Entry 7BWT (X-ray diffraction, 2.30 A resolution); this record covers chains A and B.

[Chain A]
Protein: SPI-1 type III secretion system effector SopD
From: Salmonella typhimurium
UniProt: A0A5K1V7S2 (A0A5K1V7S2_SALTM); residues 2-317 here = UniProt positions 2-317
Amino-acid sequence (336 residues; each row starts with the number of its first residue; numbers below 1 keep their minus sign (Met-18 is residue -18)):
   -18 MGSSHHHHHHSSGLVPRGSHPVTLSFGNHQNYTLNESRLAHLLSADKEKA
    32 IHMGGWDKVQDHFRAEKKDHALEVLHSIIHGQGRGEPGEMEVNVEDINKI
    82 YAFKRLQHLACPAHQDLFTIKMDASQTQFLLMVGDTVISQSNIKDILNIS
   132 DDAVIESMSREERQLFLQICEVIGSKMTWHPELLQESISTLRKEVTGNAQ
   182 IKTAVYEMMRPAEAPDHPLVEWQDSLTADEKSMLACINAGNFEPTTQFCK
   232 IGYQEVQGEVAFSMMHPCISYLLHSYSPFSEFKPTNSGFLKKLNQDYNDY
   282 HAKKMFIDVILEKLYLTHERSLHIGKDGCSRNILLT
Unresolved in the structure: -18 to 29, 62-65
Construct notes: initiating methionine (-18); expression tag (-17 to 1)
Reported in the primary citation:
  - catalytic residues: Arg312
  - mutagenesis - R312A, R312K: abolished catalytic activity with Ras-related protein Rab-8A (chain B)
  - mutagenesis - Q107L/Q238L, S138A/Y278A, E293A: unchanged catalytic activity with Ras-related protein Rab-8A (chain B)
  - mutagenesis - E293A: abolished binding to Ras-related protein Rab-8A (chain B)

[Chain B]
Protein: Ras-related protein Rab-8A
From: Homo sapiens
UniProt: P61006 (RAB8A_HUMAN); numbering as in UniProt (aligned over 2-183)
Amino-acid sequence (182 residues; numbered 2 to 183; the number before each row is that of its first residue):
     2 AKTYDYLFKLLLIGDSGVGKTCVLFRFSEDAFNSTFISTIGIDFKIRTIE
    52 LDGKRIKLQIWDTAGQERFRTITTAYYRGAMGIMLVYDITNEKSFDNIRN
   102 WIRNIEEHASADVEKMILGNKCDVNDKRQVSKERGEKLALDYGIKFMETS
   152 AKANINVENAFFTLARDIKAKMDKKLEGNSPQ
Unresolved in the structure: 2, 181-183
Ion coordination: Mg2+: Thr22 (together with GDP)
Residues lining bound ligands: GDP (guanosine-5'-diphosphate): Asp16, Ser17, Gly18, Val19, Gly20, Lys21, Thr22, Cys23, Phe33, Asn34, Asn121, Lys122, Asp124, Val125, Ser151, Ala152, Lys153
Swiss-Prot annotation at these positions:
  - motif: Asp31 to Phe45 (Switch 1), Asp63 to Gly80 (Switch 2)
  - binding site (GTP): Ser17, Gly18, Val19, Gly20, Lys21, Thr22, Cys23, Ser35, Ser39, Thr40, Gly66, Asn121, Lys122, Asp124, Ala152, Lys153
  - binding site (Mg(2+)): Thr22, Thr40, Asp63
  - modified residue: Thr72 (Phosphothreonine), Ser181 (Phosphoserine)
  - mutagenesis: Thr22 (T22N: Loss of interaction with MICAL1. Loss of GRAF1/ARHGAP26 and GRAF2/ARHGAP10 tubular localization. Loss of E-cadherin and MMP14 export. Stimulates interaction with RPGR), Gln67 (Q67L: Probable constitutively active mutant locked in the active GTP-bound form. Stimulates interaction with MICALL1. Increased WDR44-positive tubulation ...), Thr72 (T72A: Loss of phosphorylation. No effect on the binding of GDP or GTP. Localizes primarily to the Golgi complex but does not affect membrane localization ...)
Reported in the primary citation:
  - Mg2+ coordination: Thr22
  - conformationally variable residues: Tyr5, Lys58, Thr74, Arg79

[Chain A / chain B interface]
Pairs across the interface - 33 pairs, chain A then chain B:
  Gln107(A) with Thr74(B), hydrogen bond
  Glu137(A) with Arg79(B)
  Ser138(A) with Thr75(B); Ala76(B), hydrogen bond (side chain-backbone); Arg79(B), hydrogen bond
  Met139(A) with Thr74(B); Ala76(B)
  Ser140(A) with Ala76(B)
  Arg141(A) with Glu68(B), salt bridge
  Gln235(A) with Trp62(B)
  Val237(A) with Ile43(B), hydrophobic; Phe45(B), hydrophobic
  Gln238(A) with Ile38(B); Ile43(B); Lys46(B), hydrogen bond
  Glu240(A) with Phe45(B); Ile47(B); Lys58(B), salt bridge
  Ala242(A) with Phe45(B), hydrophobic; Gln60(B)
  Tyr278(A) with Arg79(B), hydrogen bond
  His282(A) with Arg79(B)
  Met286(A) with Tyr7(B); Leu8(B), hydrogen bond (backbone-backbone); Met82(B), hydrophobic
  Phe287(A) with Tyr7(B), hydrophobic; Leu177(B), hydrophobic
  Asp289(A) with Tyr5(B); Leu8(B)
  Val290(A) with Tyr5(B), hydrophobic; Asp6(B)
  Glu293(A) with Tyr5(B), hydrogen bond; Lys58(B), salt bridge
Other interface residues (no listed pair), chain A (21 interface residues in all): Val241, His247, Lys285
Other interface residues (no listed pair), chain B (25 interface residues in all): Lys10, Glu30, Gly42, Asp44, Gly80, Met173
The authors on this interface:
  - residue pairs: Met139(A)-Ala76(B) (hydrophobic contact), Gln238(A)-Lys46(B) (hydrogen bond), Lys285(A)-Gln60(B) (water-mediated contact), Met286(A)-Met82(B) (hydrophobic contact), Asp289(A)-Gln60(B) (water-mediated contact), Tyr5(B)-Glu293(A), Lys58(B)-Glu293(A) (hydrogen bond)
  - interface residues, chain A: Gln107(A), Ser138(A), Val237(A), Glu240(A), Ala242(A), Tyr278(A), Phe287(A), Val290(A)
  - interface residues, chain B: Tyr5(B), Tyr7(B), Ile43(B), Phe45(B), Lys58(B), Trp62(B), Thr74(B), Arg79(B), Leu177(B)

[In short]
Chain A and chain B form an interface of 21 and 25 residues respectively, with 7 hydrogen bonds and 3 salt
bridges. Polar pairs include Arg141(A)-Glu68(B), Glu240(A)-Lys58(B) and Glu293(A)-Lys58(B). The paper
describes hydrophobic contacts between Met139(A) and Ala76(B) and Met286(A) and Met82(B); hydrogen bonds
between Gln238(A) and Lys46(B) and Lys58(B) and Glu293(A); water-mediated contacts between Lys285(A) and
Gln60(B) and Asp289(A) and Gln60(B). From the paper: the catalytic residue Arg312(A); R312A and R312K of chain
A abolish catalytic activity with Ras-related protein Rab-8A (chain B); 5 substitutions were tested in all.
Chain A is SPI-1 type III secretion system effector SopD (Salmonella typhimurium) and chain B is Ras-related
protein Rab-8A (Homo sapiens); the structure, SopD-Rab8 complex structure, was determined by X-ray
diffraction.
